PDB entry 6ZP6 | X-ray diffraction, 2.80 A resolution | chains F and G of the 28 polymer chains in the assembly

Chain F:
Protein: Probable proteasome subunit alpha type-7
Organism: Saccharomyces cerevisiae S288C
Notes: EC 3.4.25.1
UniProt: P21242 (PSA7_YEAST); residues -3 to 284 here correspond to UniProt positions 1-288 (UniProt number = residue number + 4)
Chain sequence (288 residues; numbered -3 to 284; the number before each row is that of its first residue; numbers below 1 keep their minus sign (Met-3 is residue -3)):
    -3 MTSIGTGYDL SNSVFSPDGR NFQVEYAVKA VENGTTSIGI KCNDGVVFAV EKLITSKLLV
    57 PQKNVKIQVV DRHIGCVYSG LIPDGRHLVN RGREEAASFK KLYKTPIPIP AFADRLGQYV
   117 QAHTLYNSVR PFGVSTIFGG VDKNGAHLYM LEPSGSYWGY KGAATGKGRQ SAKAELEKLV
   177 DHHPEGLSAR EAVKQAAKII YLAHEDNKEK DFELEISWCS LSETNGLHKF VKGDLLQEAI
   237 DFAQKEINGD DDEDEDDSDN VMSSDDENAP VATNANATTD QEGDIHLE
Disordered / not traced: -3 to 1, 245-284

Chain G:
Protein: Proteasome subunit alpha type-1
Organism: Saccharomyces cerevisiae S288C
Notes: EC 3.4.25.1
UniProt: P21243 (PSA1_YEAST); residues -8 to 243 here correspond to UniProt positions 1-252 (UniProt number = residue number + 9)
Chain sequence (252 residues; row label = number of the first residue in the row; numbers below 1 keep their minus sign (Met-8 is residue -8)):
    -8 MSGAAAASAA GYDRHITIFS PEGRLYQVEY AFKATNQTNI NSLAVRGKDC TVVISQKKVP
    52 DKLLDPTTVS YIFCISRTIG MVVNGPIPDA RNAALRAKAE AAEFRYKYGY DMPCDVLAKR
   112 MANLSQIYTQ RAYMRPLGVI LTFVSVDEEL GPSIYKTDPA GYYVGYKATA TGPKQQEITT
   172 NLENHFKKSK IDHINEESWE KVVEFAITHM IDALGTEFSK NDLEVGVATK DKFFTLSAEN
   232 IEERLVAIAE QD
Disordered / not traced: -8 to 1, 243
Bound ions: Mg2+: Thr8, Tyr119, Arg122, Met125

How chain F and chain G interact:
Pairs across the interface - 61 pairs, chain F then chain G:
  Thr2(F) with His6(G)
  Gly3(F) with His6(G)
  Tyr4(F) with Arg5(G); His6(G); Tyr21(G)
  Ser9(F) with Arg126(G)
  Val10(F) with His6(G); Gln18(G)
  Phe11(F) with Gln18(G), hydrogen bond (backbone-side chain); Tyr21(G); Ala22(G), hydrophobic; Ala25(G), hydrophobic; Arg126(G); Pro127(G)
  Ser12(F) with Tyr21(G)
  Pro13(F) with Tyr21(G), hydrophobic; Lys24(G), hydrogen bond (backbone-side chain)
  Asp14(F) with Lys24(G)
  Gly15(F) with Tyr21(G); Ala25(G)
  Lys37(F) with Asp56(G), salt bridge
  Asp110(F) with Arg82(G)
  Gln114(F) with Arg82(G), hydrogen bond (side chain-backbone); Asn83(G); Leu86(G)
  Gln117(F) with Pro79(G); Asp80(G); Asn83(G), hydrogen bond; Arg126(G)
  Thr120(F) with Arg126(G), hydrogen bond (backbone-side chain)
  Leu121(F) with Tyr124(G); Arg126(G)
  Tyr122(F) with Tyr124(G); Met125(G), hydrophobic
  Ser150(F) with Pro79(G)
  Gly151(F) with Pro79(G)
  Ser152(F) with Ile78(G); Pro79(G)
  Tyr153(F) with Arg82(G), hydrogen bond (backbone-side chain)
  Trp154(F) with Leu55(G), hydrophobic; Thr59(G); Val60(G), hydrophobic; Ser61(G); Tyr62(G); Ile78(G), hydrophobic; Arg82(G)
  Gly155(F) with Leu55(G); Asp56(G), hydrogen bond (backbone-backbone); Thr59(G), hydrogen bond (backbone-side chain)
  Tyr156(F) with Leu54(G); Leu55(G); Asp56(G)
  Lys157(F) with Lys53(G); Leu54(G), hydrogen bond (backbone-backbone); Leu55(G)
  Gly158(F) with Leu54(G)
  Leu172(F) with Leu54(G), hydrophobic
  Glu173(F) with Lys53(G); Leu54(G)
  Val176(F) with Leu54(G), hydrophobic
  Asp177(F) with Lys53(G), salt bridge
Other interface residues (no listed pair), chain F (32 interface residues in all): Tyr145, Lys169
Other interface residues (no listed pair), chain G (29 interface residues in all): Asp52, Pro57, Leu128, Gly129

In short:
Chain F and chain G form an interface of 32 and 29 residues respectively, with 9 hydrogen bonds and 2 salt
bridges. Polar contacts include Lys37(F)-Asp56(G), Asp177(F)-Lys53(G) and Phe11(F)-Gln18(G). Thr8(G),
Tyr119(G), Arg122(G) and Met125(G) form the Mg2+ site.
Here chain F is Probable proteasome subunit alpha type-7 and chain G is Proteasome subunit alpha type-1, both
from Saccharomyces cerevisiae S288C. Entry 6ZP6 (Yeast 20S proteasome in complex with glidobactin-like natural
product HB334) was determined by X-ray diffraction (same publication as 6ZOU and 6ZP8).
